5IP7 - chains B and J of the 13 polymer chains in the assembly; structure by X-ray diffraction, 3.52 A resolution.

== Chain B ==
Name: DNA-directed RNA polymerase II subunit RPB2
From: Saccharomyces cerevisiae
Notes: EC 2.7.7.6
UniProtKB: P08518 (RPB2_YEAST); numbering as in UniProt (aligned over 2-1224)
Chain sequence (1223 residues; numbered 2 to 1224; the number before each row is that of its first residue):
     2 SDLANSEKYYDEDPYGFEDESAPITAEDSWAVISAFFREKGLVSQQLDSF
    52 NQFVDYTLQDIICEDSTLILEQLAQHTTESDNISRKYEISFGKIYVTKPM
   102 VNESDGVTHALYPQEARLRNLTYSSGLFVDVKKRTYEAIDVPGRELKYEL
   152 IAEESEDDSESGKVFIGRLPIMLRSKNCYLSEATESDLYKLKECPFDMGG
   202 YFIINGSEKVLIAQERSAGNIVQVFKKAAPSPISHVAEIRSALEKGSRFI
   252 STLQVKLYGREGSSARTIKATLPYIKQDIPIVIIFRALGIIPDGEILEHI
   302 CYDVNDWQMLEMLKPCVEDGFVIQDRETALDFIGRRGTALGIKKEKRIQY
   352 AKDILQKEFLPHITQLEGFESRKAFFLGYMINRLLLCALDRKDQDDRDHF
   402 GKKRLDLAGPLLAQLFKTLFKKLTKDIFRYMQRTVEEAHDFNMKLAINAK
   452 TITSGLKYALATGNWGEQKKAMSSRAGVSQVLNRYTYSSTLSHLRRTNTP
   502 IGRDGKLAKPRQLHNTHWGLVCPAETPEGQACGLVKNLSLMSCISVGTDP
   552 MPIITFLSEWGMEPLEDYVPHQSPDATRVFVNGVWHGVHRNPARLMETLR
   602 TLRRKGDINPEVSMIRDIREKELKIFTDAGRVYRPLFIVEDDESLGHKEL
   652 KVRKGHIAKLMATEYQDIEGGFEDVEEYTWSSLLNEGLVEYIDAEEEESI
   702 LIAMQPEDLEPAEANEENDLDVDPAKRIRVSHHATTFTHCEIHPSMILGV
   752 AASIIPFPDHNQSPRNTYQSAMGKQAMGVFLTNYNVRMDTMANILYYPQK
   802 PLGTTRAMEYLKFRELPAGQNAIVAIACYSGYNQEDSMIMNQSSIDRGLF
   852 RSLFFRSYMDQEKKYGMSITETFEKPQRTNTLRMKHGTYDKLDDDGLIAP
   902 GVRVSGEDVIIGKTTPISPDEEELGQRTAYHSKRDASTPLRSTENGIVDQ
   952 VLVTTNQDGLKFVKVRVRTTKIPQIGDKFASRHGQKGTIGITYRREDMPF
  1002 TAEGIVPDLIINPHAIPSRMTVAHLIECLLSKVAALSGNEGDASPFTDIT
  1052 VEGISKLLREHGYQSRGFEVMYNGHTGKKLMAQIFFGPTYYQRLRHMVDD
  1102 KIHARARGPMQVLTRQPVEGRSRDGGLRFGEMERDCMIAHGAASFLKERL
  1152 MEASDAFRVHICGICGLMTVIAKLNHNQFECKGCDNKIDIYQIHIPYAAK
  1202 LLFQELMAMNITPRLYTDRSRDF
Not modelled in the structure: 2-19, 71-89, 135-163, 438-445, 504-506, 669-677, 716-721, 920-932
Ion coordination: Zn2+: C1163, C1166, C1182, C1185

== Chain J ==
Name: DNA-directed RNA polymerases I, II, and III subunit RPABC5
From: Saccharomyces cerevisiae
UniProtKB: P22139 (RPAB5_YEAST); numbering as in UniProt (aligned over 1-65)
Chain sequence (65 residues; numbered 1 to 65; the number before each row is that of its first residue):
     1 MIVPVRCFSCGKVVGDKWESYLNLLQEDELDEGTALSRLGLKRYCCRRMI
    51 LTHVDLIEKFLRYNP
Ion coordination: Zn2+: C7, C10, C45, C46
UniProt features mapped onto this chain:
  - binding site (Zn(2+)): C7, C10, C45, C46
  - cross-link: K59 (Glycyl lysine isopeptide (Lys-Gly) (interchain with G-Cter in ubiquitin))

== Chain B / chain J interface ==
Contacting residue pairs (76):
  E186(B) - R62(J)  salt bridge
  S187(B) - R62(J)
  Y190(B) - K59(J)
  Y190(B) - R62(J)
  Y190(B) - Y63(J)
  K193(B) - Y63(J)
  E194(B) - Y63(J)
  C195(B) - Y63(J)
  P196(B) - Y63(J)
  F197(B) - K59(J)
  V780(B) - M1(J)  hydrophobic
  V780(B) - L56(J)  hydrophobic
  T783(B) - K59(J)
  T783(B) - F60(J)
  T783(B) - Y63(J)  hydrogen bond
  N784(B) - Y63(J)  hydrogen bond (backbone-side chain)
  Y785(B) - M1(J)
  Y785(B) - F60(J)  hydrophobic
  Y797(B) - M1(J)  hydrogen bond (backbone-backbone)
  Y798(B) - M1(J)
  Y798(B) - I2(J)
  Y798(B) - P4(J)  hydrophobic
  P799(B) - M1(J)
  P799(B) - L56(J)  hydrophobic
  Q800(B) - R48(J)
  Q800(B) - M49(J)
  Q800(B) - T52(J)
  K801(B) - L51(J)
  K801(B) - T52(J)  hydrogen bond (backbone-side chain)
  K801(B) - V54(J)
  L803(B) - L51(J)  hydrophobic
  R815(B) - V54(J)
  E816(B) - V54(J)
  E816(B) - L56(J)
  L817(B) - L56(J)  hydrophobic
  P818(B) - V54(J)  hydrophobic
  Q821(B) - F8(J)
  N822(B) - R48(J)  hydrogen bond (backbone-side chain)
  N822(B) - T52(J)  hydrogen bond
  A823(B) - R48(J)
  I824(B) - S9(J)
  I824(B) - Y44(J)  hydrophobic
  I824(B) - R48(J)
  N842(B) - S9(J)
  S845(B) - F8(J)  hydrogen bond (side chain-backbone)
  S845(B) - S9(J)
  R848(B) - C7(J)
  R848(B) - F8(J)  hydrogen bond (side chain-backbone)
  R848(B) - S9(J)  hydrogen bond (side chain-backbone)
  R848(B) - G11(J)
  G849(B) - F8(J)
  L850(B) - F8(J)  hydrophobic
  R996(B) - S9(J)
  R996(B) - C10(J)  hydrogen bond (side chain-backbone)
  I1006(B) - R43(J)
  I1006(B) - Y44(J)  hydrophobic
  I1006(B) - C45(J)  hydrophobic
  V1007(B) - S9(J)
  D1009(B) - S9(J)  hydrogen bond
  D1009(B) - R48(J)  salt bridge
  K1033(B) - Y44(J)
  A1035(B) - L51(J)
  A1036(B) - Y44(J)  hydrophobic
  A1036(B) - R47(J)  hydrogen bond (backbone-side chain)
  A1036(B) - L51(J)  hydrophobic
  L1037(B) - Y44(J)  hydrophobic
  L1037(B) - R47(J)  hydrogen bond (backbone-side chain)
  S1038(B) - G33(J)
  G1039(B) - E32(J)
  G1039(B) - G33(J)
  G1039(B) - R47(J)
  G1039(B) - L51(J)
  N1040(B) - L51(J)
  Y1064(B) - Y44(J)
  E1070(B) - Y44(J)  hydrogen bond
  F1087(B) - Y44(J)
Other interface residues (no listed pair), chain B (52 interface residues in all): I795, L796, P802, S844, E1004, G1088, P1089
Other interface residues (no listed pair), chain J (27 interface residues in all): L36, H53, P65

== Summary ==
Chain B and chain J form an interface of 52 and 27 residues respectively, with 14 hydrogen bonds and 2 salt
bridges. Among the polar pairs are E186(B)-R62(J), D1009(B)-R48(J) and T783(B)-Y63(J). From UniProt: 4
Zn2+-binding residues on chain J.
Here chain B is DNA-directed RNA polymerase II subunit RPB2 and chain J is DNA-directed RNA polymerases I, II,
and III subunit RPABC5, both from Saccharomyces cerevisiae. Entry 5IP7 (Structure of RNA Polymerase II-Tfg1
peptide complex) was determined by X-ray diffraction, deposited together with 5FYW, 5FZ5 and 5IP9.
